Entry 6Z7N (electron microscopy, 3.77 A resolution); this record covers chains F and H of the 36 polymer chains in the assembly.

[Chain F (and H)]
Name: Hexon protein
Source organism: Human adenovirus 41
Notes: chain H of this document is another copy of the same molecule, construct and numbering; everything in this record applies to it too
UniProtKB: P11820 (CAPSH_ADE41); residue numbers follow UniProt; this construct covers 1-925
Chain sequence (925 residues; numbered 1 to 925; the number before each row is that of its first residue):
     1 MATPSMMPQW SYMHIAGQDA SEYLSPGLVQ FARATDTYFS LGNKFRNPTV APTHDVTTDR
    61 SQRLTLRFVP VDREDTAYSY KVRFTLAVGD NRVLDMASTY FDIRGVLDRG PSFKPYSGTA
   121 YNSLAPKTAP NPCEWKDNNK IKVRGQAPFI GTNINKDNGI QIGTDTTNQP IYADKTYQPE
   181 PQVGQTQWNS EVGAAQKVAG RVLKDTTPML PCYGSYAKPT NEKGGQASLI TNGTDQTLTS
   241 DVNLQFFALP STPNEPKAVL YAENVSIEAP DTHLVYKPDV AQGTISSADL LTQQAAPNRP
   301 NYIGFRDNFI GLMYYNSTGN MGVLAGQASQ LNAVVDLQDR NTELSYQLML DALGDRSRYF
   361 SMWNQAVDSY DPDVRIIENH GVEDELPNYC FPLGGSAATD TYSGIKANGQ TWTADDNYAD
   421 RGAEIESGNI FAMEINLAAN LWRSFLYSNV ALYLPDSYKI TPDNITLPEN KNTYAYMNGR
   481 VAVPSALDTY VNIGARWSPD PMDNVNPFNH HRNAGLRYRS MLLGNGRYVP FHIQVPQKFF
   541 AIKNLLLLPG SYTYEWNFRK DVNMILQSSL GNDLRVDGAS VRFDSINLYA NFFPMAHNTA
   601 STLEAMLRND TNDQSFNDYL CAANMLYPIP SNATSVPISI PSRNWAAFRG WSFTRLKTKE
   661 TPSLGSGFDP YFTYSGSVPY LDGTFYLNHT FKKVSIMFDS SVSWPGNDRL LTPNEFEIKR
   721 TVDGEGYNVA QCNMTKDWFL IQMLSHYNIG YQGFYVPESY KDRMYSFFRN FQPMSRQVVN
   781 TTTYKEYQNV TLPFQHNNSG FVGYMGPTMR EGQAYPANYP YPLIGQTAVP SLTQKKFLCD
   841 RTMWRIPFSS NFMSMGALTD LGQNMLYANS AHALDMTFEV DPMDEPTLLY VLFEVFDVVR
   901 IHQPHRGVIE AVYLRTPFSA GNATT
Not modelled in the structure: 1-3, 145-148, 230-240, 409-424, 924-925 (chain H: 1-5, 135-141, 231-241, 413-420)
Swiss-Prot annotation at these positions:
  - site: G750 (Involved in interaction with pre-protein VI)
  - modified residue: A2 (N-acetylalanine), Y913 (Phosphotyrosine)

[Interface between chain F and chain H]
Pairs across the interface (32; chain F residue first):
  T76(F) - G724(H)  hydrogen bond (side chain-backbone)
  Y78(F) - R720(H)
  Y78(F) - D723(H)
  Y78(F) - G724(H)  hydrogen bond (side chain-backbone)
  Y78(F) - E725(H)  hydrogen bond
  T318(F) - P713(H)
  T318(F) - N714(H)
  G319(F) - P713(H)
  M321(F) - D708(H)
  Q338(F) - N714(H)  hydrogen bond
  Q338(F) - E715(H)  hydrogen bond
  D339(F) - S701(H)
  I640(F) - S700(H)
  P641(F) - D699(H)
  P641(F) - A873(H)  hydrophobic
  P641(F) - D875(H)
  S642(F) - S642(H)
  R643(F) - F698(H)  hydrogen bond (side chain-backbone)
  R643(F) - D699(H)  salt bridge
  R643(F) - S700(H)  hydrogen bond
  R643(F) - S701(H)
  F918(F) - S700(H)
  F918(F) - S701(H)
  S919(F) - S701(H)  hydrogen bond (backbone-side chain)
  S919(F) - V702(H)
  A920(F) - S701(H)
  A920(F) - V702(H)  hydrophobic
  N922(F) - V702(H)
  N922(F) - S703(H)  hydrogen bond (side chain-backbone)
  N922(F) - W704(H)
  N922(F) - Y867(H)  hydrogen bond
  A923(F) - N864(H)  hydrogen bond (backbone-side chain)
Also at the interface, not in a pair above, chain F (20 interface residues in all): S79, N320, R915, G921
Also at the interface, not in a pair above, chain H (24 interface residues in all): G706, L711, V722, L861

[Overview]
20 residues of chain F and 24 residues of chain H are in contact, with 11 hydrogen bonds and 1 salt bridge.
Polar contacts include R643(F)-D699(H), T76(F)-G724(H) and Y78(F)-G724(H).
Both chains are Hexon protein (Human adenovirus 41). Entry 6Z7N (The atomic structure of HAdV-F41 at pH 7.4)
was determined by electron microscopy, deposited together with 6Z7Q.
